3VOJ - chain A; structure by X-ray diffraction, 2.29 A resolution.

== Chain A ==
Name: Cellobiohydrolase
Source organism: Coprinopsis cinerea
Notes: EC 3.2.1.91
UniProtKB: B7X9Z0 (B7X9Z0_COPCI); residues 72-433 here correspond to UniProt positions 93-454 (UniProt number = residue number + 21)
Amino-acid sequence (373 residues; row label = number of the first residue in the row):
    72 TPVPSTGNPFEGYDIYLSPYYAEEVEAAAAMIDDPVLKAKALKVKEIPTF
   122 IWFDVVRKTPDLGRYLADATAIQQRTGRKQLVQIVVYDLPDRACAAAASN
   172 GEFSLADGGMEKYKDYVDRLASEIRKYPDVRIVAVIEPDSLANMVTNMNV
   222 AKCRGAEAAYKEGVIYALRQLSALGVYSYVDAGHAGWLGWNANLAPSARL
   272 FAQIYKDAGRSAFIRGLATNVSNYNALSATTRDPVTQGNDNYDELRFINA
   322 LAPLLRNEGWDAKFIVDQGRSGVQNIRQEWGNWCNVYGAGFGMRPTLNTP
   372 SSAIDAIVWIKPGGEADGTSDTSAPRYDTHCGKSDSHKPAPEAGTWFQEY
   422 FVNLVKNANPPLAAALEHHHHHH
Unresolved in the structure: 72-74, 436-444
Construct notes: engineered mutation Ala164 (Asp185 in B7X9Z0); expression tag (434-444)
Disulfide bonds: Cys165-Cys224, Cys355-Cys402

== Summary ==
Chain A is Cellobiohydrolase (Coprinopsis cinerea); the structure, CcCel6A catalytic domain mutant D164A, was
determined by X-ray diffraction (same publication as 3VOF, 3VOG, 3VOH and 3VOI).
